PDB entry 6TB9 | electron microscopy, 3.56 A resolution | chains A3 and F3 of the 42 polymer chains in the assembly

# Chain A3
Name: Head spike base Rcc01079
From: Rhodobacter capsulatus
UniProt: A0A507Z9H3 (A0A507Z9H3_RHOCA); numbering as in UniProt (aligned over 1-84)
Sequence (84 residues; numbered 1 to 84; the number before each row is that of its first residue):
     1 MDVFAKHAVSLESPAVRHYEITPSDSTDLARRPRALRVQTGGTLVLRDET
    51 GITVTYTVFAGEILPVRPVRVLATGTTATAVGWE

# Chain F3
Name: Head spike fiber Rcc01080
From: Rhodobacter capsulatus
UniProt: A0A507Z6Q1 (A0A507Z6Q1_RHOCA); numbering as in UniProt (aligned over 1-325)
Sequence (325 residues; row label = number of the first residue in the row):
     1 MIALGLGLGLAANGGPALRRYAVNGVAPVAVLDFERHFLSHPLALTRATS
    51 ATYADALRAVQTAPADTPRYDYSTGKRALLLEASATNLLPNSAQFEAASW
   101 GKTRASVLANAALAPNGTMTADKLVEDTSNNSHFVARTGTQIAAGTSVTA
   151 SIFVKAAERRWFALVTADSANAFRTTYFDLQTGTLGVVSQGAAGHVAQIV
   201 AAGNGWYRCSVTQTQAASGNFNFYPSVASANGATSYPGDGASGLYLWGAQ
   251 LEAGAAVSSVIPTEAAAVTRAADLASVAVAAGSYDLRRVDAAGTAVTKGV
   301 AHPGGALTIGAGSLYLLSLFPAGAL
Disordered / not traced: 1, 12-325

# Chain A3 / chain F3 interface
Contacting residue pairs - 8 pairs, chain A3 then chain F3:
  Leu11(A3) with Leu6(F3)
  Glu12(A3) with Gly5(F3); Leu6(F3)
  Ser13(A3) with Leu6(F3)
  Pro14(A3) with Leu4(F3)
  Arg34(A3) with Leu6(F3)
  Ala35(A3) with Leu6(F3), hydrophobic
  Pro65(A3) with Leu8(F3), hydrophobic
Also at the interface, not in a pair above, chain A3 (9 interface residues in all): Ala15, Trp83
Also at the interface, not in a pair above, chain F3 (5 interface residues in all): Gly7

# Overview
9 residues of chain A3 and 5 residues of chain F3 are in contact.
Chain A3 is Head spike base Rcc01079 and chain F3 is Head spike fiber Rcc01080, both from Rhodobacter
capsulatus; the structure, Capsid of native GTA particle computed with C5 symmetry, was determined by electron
microscopy, deposited together with 6TBA, 6TE8, 6TE9, 6TEB, 6TEH, 6TO8 and 3 further entries.
